Entry 3O2H (X-ray diffraction, 1.70 A resolution); this record covers chains A and B.

Chain A:
Molecule: ATP-dependent Clp protease adaptor protein ClpS
From: Escherichia coli
UniProtKB: P0A8Q6 (CLPS_ECOLI); residue numbers follow UniProt; this construct covers 2-106
Chain sequence (105 residues; numbered 2 to 106; the number before each row is that of its first residue):
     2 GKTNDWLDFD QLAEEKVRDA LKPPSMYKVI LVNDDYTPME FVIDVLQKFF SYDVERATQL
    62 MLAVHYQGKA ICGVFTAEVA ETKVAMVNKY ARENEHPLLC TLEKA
Unresolved in the structure: 2-11
From the paper describing this entry:
  - binding site for DNA protection during starvation protein (chain B): Asn34, Asp35, His66
  - contacts within the chain: His66-Glu94 (hydrogen bond)
  - conformationally variable residues (side-chain flip): His66
  - mutagenesis - H66A (9-fold): decreased binding to ClpA6
  - mutagenesis - H66A: decreased binding to N-end substrate

Chain B:
Molecule: DNA protection during starvation protein
Notes: EC 1.16.-.-
UniProtKB: P0ABT2 (DPS_ECOLI); residues 1-11 here correspond to UniProt positions 6-16 (UniProt number = residue number + 5)
Chain sequence (11 residues; each row starts with the number of its first residue):
     1 LVKSKATNLL Y

Interface between chain A and chain B:
Residue-residue contacts (14; chain A residue first):
  Asn34(A) - Leu1(B)  hydrogen bond (side chain-backbone)
  Asp35(A) - Leu1(B)  hydrogen bond (backbone-backbone)
  Asp36(A) - Val2(B)
  Tyr37(A) - Val2(B)
  Thr38(A) - Leu1(B)
  Thr38(A) - Val2(B)  hydrogen bond (backbone-backbone)
  Pro39(A) - Val2(B)
  Met40(A) - Leu1(B)  hydrophobic
  Met40(A) - Val2(B)  hydrogen bond (backbone-backbone)
  Met40(A) - Lys3(B)
  Val43(A) - Leu1(B)  hydrophobic
  Met62(A) - Leu1(B)  hydrophobic
  Val65(A) - Leu1(B)  hydrophobic
  His66(A) - Leu1(B)  hydrogen bond (side chain-backbone)
Interface features reported in the paper:
  - pairs named by the authors: Asn34(A)-Leu1(B) (hydrogen bond), Asp35(A)-Leu1(B) (water-mediated contact), His66(A)-Leu1(B) (hydrogen bond)

Overview:
11 residues of chain A and 3 residues of chain B are in contact, with 5 hydrogen bonds. Polar pairs include
Asn34(A)-Leu1(B), His66(A)-Leu1(B) and Asp35(A)-Leu1(B). The authors report hydrogen bonds between Asn34(A)
and Leu1(B) and His66(A) and Leu1(B); a water-mediated contact between Asp35(A) and Leu1(B). The paper reports
a binding site for DNA protection during starvation protein (chain B) at Asn34(A), Asp35(A) and His66(A); H66A
of chain A reduces binding to ClpA6.
Here chain A is ATP-dependent Clp protease adaptor protein ClpS (Escherichia coli) and chain B is DNA
protection during starvation protein. Entry 3O2H (E. coli ClpS in complex with a Leu N-end rule peptide) was
determined by X-ray diffraction (same publication as 3O2B, 3O2O and 3O1F).
